PDB entry 5FF8 | X-ray diffraction, 1.70 A resolution | chains A and D of the 3 polymer chains in the assembly

Chain A:
Protein: G/T mismatch-specific thymine DNA glycosylase
Source organism: Homo sapiens
Notes: EC 3.2.2.29; fragment: Core domain
UniProt: Q13569 (TDG_HUMAN); residues 82-308 here = UniProt positions 82-308
Sequence (227 residues; each row starts with the number of its first residue):
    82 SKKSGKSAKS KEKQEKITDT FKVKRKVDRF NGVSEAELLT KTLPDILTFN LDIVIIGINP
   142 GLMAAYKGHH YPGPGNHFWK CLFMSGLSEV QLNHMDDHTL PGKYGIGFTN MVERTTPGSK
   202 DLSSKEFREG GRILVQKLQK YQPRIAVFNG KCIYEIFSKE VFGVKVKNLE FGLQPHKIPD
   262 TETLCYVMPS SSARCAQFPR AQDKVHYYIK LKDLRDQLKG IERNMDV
Unresolved in the structure: 82-106, 306-308
Curated features (UniProtKB/Swiss-Prot):
  - cross-link (Glycyl lysine isopeptide (Lys-Gly)): Lys-103 (interchain with G-Cter in SUMO2), Lys-248 (interchain with G-Cter in SUMO2)
What the authors report for this chain:
  - binding site for the 40-nt DNA strand (chain D): Arg-110
  - binding site for the 28-nt DNA strand: Asp-109
  - contacts within the chain: Pro-198/Arg-275
  - mutagenesis - R110A (4-fold): decreased catalytic activity
  - catalytic residues: Asn-140 (proposed by the authors, not directly observed)
  - mutagenesis - N140A: abolished catalytic activity on G T (citing earlier work)
  - mutagenesis - N140A (27 000-fold): decreased catalytic activity on G U (citing earlier work)
  - mutagenesis - T197A (32-fold): decreased catalytic activity on G T (citing earlier work)

Chain D:
Molecule: 40-nt DNA strand
Sequence (40 nucleotides; each row starts with the number of its first residue; note: 12 numbers in that range are skipped by the numbering (no residue carries them; nothing is unmodelled there)):
     1 AGCTGTCCAT CGCTCA
    29 XGTACAGAGC TGXGTACAGA GCTG
Unresolved in the structure: 41-52
Covalent attachments: covalent link DA16/AAB_29
Modified / non-standard residues: AAB (2'-deoxy-ribofuranose-5'-monophosphate) at position 29; AAB (2'-deoxy-ribofuranose-5'-monophosphate) at position 41

Interface between chain A and chain D:
Contacting residue pairs (34; chain A residue first):
  Arg-110(A) / DC15(D)  hydrogen bond to the phosphate
  Arg-110(A) / DA16(D)  salt bridge to the phosphate
  Ile-139(A) / DG30(D)  sugar contact
  Asn-140(A) / AAB_29(D)  base contact
  Pro-141(A) / AAB_29(D)  sugar contact
  Gly-142(A) / AAB_29(D)  hydrogen bond to the sugar
  Asn-157(A) / AAB_29(D)  base contact
  Thr-197(A) / AAB_29(D)  base contact
  Pro-198(A) / AAB_29(D)  sugar contact
  Gly-199(A) / AAB_29(D)  base contact
  Gly-199(A) / DG30(D)  phosphate contact
  Ser-200(A) / AAB_29(D)  hydrogen bond to the phosphate
  Ser-200(A) / DG30(D)  hydrogen bond to the phosphate
  Lys-201(A) / DG30(D)  hydrogen bond to the base
  Lys-201(A) / DT31(D)  base contact
  Gly-231(A) / DT31(D)  phosphate contact
  Lys-232(A) / DT31(D)  hydrogen bond to the phosphate
  Lys-232(A) / DA32(D)  salt bridge to the phosphate
  Cys-233(A) / DT31(D)  hydrogen bond to the phosphate
  Pro-270(A) / DT31(D)  phosphate contact
  Ser-271(A) / DG30(D)  phosphate contact
  Ser-271(A) / DT31(D)  hydrogen bond to the phosphate
  Ser-273(A) / DA16(D)  sugar contact
  Ser-273(A) / AAB_29(D)  sugar contact
  Ser-273(A) / DG30(D)  hydrogen bond to the phosphate
  Ala-274(A) / DA16(D)  base contact
  Arg-275(A) / DA16(D)  salt bridge to the phosphate
  Arg-275(A) / DG30(D)  salt bridge to the phosphate
  Cys-276(A) / DG30(D)  base contact
  Cys-276(A) / DT31(D)  sugar contact
  Ala-277(A) / DG30(D)  base contact
  Gln-278(A) / DG30(D)  hydrogen bond to the base
  Gln-278(A) / DT31(D)  hydrogen bond to the base
  Gln-278(A) / DA32(D)  hydrogen bond to the sugar
Other interface residues (no listed pair), chain A (28 interface residues in all): Leu-143, Met-144, Gly-154, Glu-236, Phe-252, Met-269

Summary:
Chain A and chain D form an interface of 28 and 6 residues respectively, with 12 hydrogen bonds and 4 salt
bridges. Among the polar pairs are Lys-201(A)/DG30(D), Gln-278(A)/DG30(D) and Gln-278(A)/DT31(D). From the
paper: the catalytic residue Asn-140(A); R110A of chain A reduces catalytic activity; 3 substitutions were
tested in all.
Chain A is G/T mismatch-specific thymine DNA glycosylase (Homo sapiens) and chain D is a 40-nt DNA strand; the
structure, TDG enzyme-product complex, was determined by X-ray diffraction (same publication as 5HF7 and
5JXY).
